8VN2 - chains A and B of the 4 polymer chains in the assembly; structure by X-ray diffraction, 1.63 A resolution.

Chain A:
Name: Intron-encoded endonuclease I-PpoI
Organism: Physarum polycephalum
Notes: EC 3.1.-.-
UniProtKB: Q94702 (PPO1_PHYPO); residue numbers follow UniProt; this construct covers 2-163
Amino-acid sequence (162 residues; each row starts with the number of its first residue):
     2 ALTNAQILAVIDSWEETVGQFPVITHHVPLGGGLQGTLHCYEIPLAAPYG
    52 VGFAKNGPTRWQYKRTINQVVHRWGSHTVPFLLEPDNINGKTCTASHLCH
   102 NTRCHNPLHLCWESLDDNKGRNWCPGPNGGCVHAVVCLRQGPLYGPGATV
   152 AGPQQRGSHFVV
Bound ions: Zn2+ site 1: Cys41, Cys100, Cys105, His110; Mg2+: Asn119 (shared with 2 residues of chain D); Na+: Asn119 (shared with 2 residues of chain D); Zn2+ site 2: Cys125, Cys132, His134, Cys138
From the paper describing this entry:
  - mutagenesis - H78A/H98A, H98A: decreased catalytic activity
  - mutagenesis - H78A: unchanged catalytic activity
  - catalytic residues: His78, His98
  - mutagenesis - H98A: abolished binding to metal ion

Chain B:
Name: Intron-encoded endonuclease I-PpoI
Organism: Physarum polycephalum
Notes: EC 3.1.-.-
UniProtKB: Q94702 (PPO1_PHYPO); residues 202-363 here correspond to UniProt positions 2-163 (UniProt number = residue number - 200)
Amino-acid sequence (162 residues; numbered 202 to 363; the number before each row is that of its first residue):
   202 ALTNAQILAVIDSWEETVGQFPVITHHVPLGGGLQGTLHCYEIPLAAPYG
   252 VGFAKNGPTRWQYKRTINQVVHRWGSHTVPFLLEPDNINGKTCTASHLCH
   302 NTRCHNPLHLCWESLDDNKGRNWCPGPNGGCVHAVVCLRQGPLYGPGATV
   352 AGPQQRGSHFVV
Bound ions: Zn2+ site 1: Cys241, Cys300, Cys305, His310; Mg2+: Asn319 (shared with 2 residues of chain C); Na+: Asn319 (shared with 2 residues of chain C); Zn2+ site 2: Cys325, Cys332, His334, Cys338

Interface between chain A and chain B:
Contacting residue pairs (119; chain A residue first):
  Leu9(A) - Arg357(B)
  Ile12(A) - Arg357(B)
  Asp13(A) - Arg357(B)  salt bridge
  Glu16(A) - Gln356(B)
  Glu16(A) - Arg357(B)  hydrogen bond (side chain-backbone)
  Glu16(A) - Gly358(B)  hydrogen bond (side chain-backbone)
  Glu16(A) - Phe361(B)
  Val19(A) - Phe361(B)  hydrophobic
  Gly20(A) - Phe361(B)
  Leu39(A) - Val363(B)
  His40(A) - Val362(B)
  His40(A) - Val363(B)  hydrogen bond (side chain-backbone)
  Tyr42(A) - His360(B)  hydrogen bond (side chain-backbone)
  Tyr42(A) - Phe361(B)
  Tyr42(A) - Val362(B)
  Phe82(A) - Ala352(B)  hydrophobic
  Phe82(A) - Gly353(B)
  Glu85(A) - Ala352(B)
  Glu85(A) - Gln355(B)
  Pro86(A) - Val351(B)
  Ile89(A) - Ala349(B)
  Ile89(A) - Val351(B)  hydrophobic
  Asn90(A) - Ala349(B)
  Cys94(A) - Val351(B)  hydrophobic
  Leu99(A) - Pro354(B)  hydrophobic
  Asn107(A) - Phe361(B)
  Asn107(A) - Val362(B)  hydrogen bond (side chain-backbone)
  Pro108(A) - Pro354(B)
  Pro108(A) - Gln355(B)  hydrogen bond (backbone-backbone)
  Pro108(A) - Phe361(B)  hydrophobic
  Leu109(A) - Pro354(B)
  Leu109(A) - Gln355(B)
  Leu109(A) - Gln356(B)
  Leu109(A) - Phe361(B)
  Leu109(A) - Val362(B)
  Leu109(A) - Val363(B)
  His110(A) - Val363(B)  hydrogen bond (side chain-backbone)
  Leu111(A) - Gly353(B)
  Leu111(A) - Pro354(B)
  Cys112(A) - Thr350(B)
  Cys112(A) - Ala352(B)
  Trp113(A) - Thr350(B)
  Trp113(A) - Val351(B)  hydrogen bond (backbone-backbone)
  Trp113(A) - Ala352(B)  hydrogen bond (backbone-backbone)
  Glu114(A) - Thr350(B)  hydrogen bond
  Asp117(A) - Trp324(B)  hydrogen bond (backbone-side chain)
  Asp117(A) - Leu344(B)
  Asp118(A) - Gly348(B)
  Asp118(A) - Ala349(B)  hydrogen bond (side chain-backbone)
  Lys120(A) - Trp324(B)
  Gly121(A) - Trp324(B)
  Arg122(A) - Thr350(B)
  Trp124(A) - Asp317(B)  hydrogen bond (side chain-backbone)
  Trp124(A) - Lys320(B)
  Trp124(A) - Gly321(B)
  Trp124(A) - Trp324(B)  hydrophobic
  Val133(A) - Tyr345(B)
  Val133(A) - Gly346(B)
  Val133(A) - Pro347(B)
  His134(A) - Pro347(B)
  Ala135(A) - Pro347(B)  hydrogen bond (backbone-backbone)
  Val136(A) - Thr350(B)
  Val136(A) - Pro354(B)
  Leu144(A) - Asp317(B)
  Tyr145(A) - Val333(B)
  Gly146(A) - Val333(B)
  Pro147(A) - Val333(B)
  Pro147(A) - His334(B)
  Pro147(A) - Ala335(B)  hydrogen bond (backbone-backbone)
  Gly148(A) - Asp318(B)
  Ala149(A) - Asp318(B)  hydrogen bond (backbone-side chain)
  Thr150(A) - Cys312(B)
  Thr150(A) - Trp313(B)
  Thr150(A) - Glu314(B)  hydrogen bond
  Thr150(A) - Asp318(B)
  Thr150(A) - Arg322(B)  hydrogen bond
  Thr150(A) - Val336(B)
  Val151(A) - Glu285(B)
  Val151(A) - Pro286(B)  hydrophobic
  Val151(A) - Ile289(B)  hydrophobic
  Val151(A) - Cys294(B)  hydrophobic
  Val151(A) - Trp313(B)  hydrogen bond (backbone-backbone)
  Ala152(A) - Phe282(B)  hydrophobic
  Ala152(A) - Glu285(B)
  Ala152(A) - Cys312(B)
  Ala152(A) - Trp313(B)  hydrogen bond (backbone-backbone)
  Gly153(A) - Phe282(B)
  Gly153(A) - Leu311(B)
  Pro154(A) - Leu299(B)  hydrophobic
  Pro154(A) - Pro308(B)
  Pro154(A) - Leu309(B)
  Pro154(A) - Leu311(B)
  Pro154(A) - Val336(B)
  Gln155(A) - Pro308(B)  hydrogen bond (backbone-backbone)
  Gln156(A) - Glu216(B)
  Gln156(A) - Leu309(B)
  Arg157(A) - Leu209(B)
  Arg157(A) - Ile212(B)
  Arg157(A) - Asp213(B)  salt bridge
  Arg157(A) - Glu216(B)  hydrogen bond (backbone-side chain)
  Gly158(A) - Glu216(B)  hydrogen bond (backbone-side chain)
  His160(A) - Glu216(B)
  His160(A) - Glu217(B)
  His160(A) - Tyr242(B)  hydrogen bond (backbone-side chain)
  Phe161(A) - Glu216(B)
  Phe161(A) - Val219(B)  hydrophobic
  Phe161(A) - Gly220(B)
  Phe161(A) - Tyr242(B)
  Phe161(A) - Asn307(B)
  Phe161(A) - Pro308(B)
  Phe161(A) - Leu309(B)
  Val162(A) - His240(B)
  Val162(A) - Tyr242(B)  hydrogen bond (backbone-side chain)
  Val162(A) - Asn307(B)  hydrogen bond (backbone-side chain)
  Val162(A) - Leu309(B)
  Val163(A) - Leu239(B)
  Val163(A) - His240(B)  hydrogen bond (backbone-backbone)
  Val163(A) - Leu309(B)  hydrophobic
  Val163(A) - His310(B)  hydrogen bond (backbone-side chain)
Interface residues without a listed pair, chain A (58 interface residues in all): Glu17, Thr38, Pro81, Asn88, Leu139
Interface residues without a listed pair, chain B (54 interface residues in all): Pro281

Summary:
58 residues of chain A and 54 residues of chain B are in contact, with 28 hydrogen bonds and 2 salt bridges.
Polar pairs include Asp13(A)-Arg357(B), Arg157(A)-Asp213(B) and Glu16(A)-Arg357(B). Cys41(A), Cys100(A),
Cys105(A) and His110(A) coordinate Zn2+ site 1. From the paper: catalytic residues His78(A) and His98(A);
H78A/H98A and H98A of chain A reduce catalytic activity.
Both chains are Intron-encoded endonuclease I-PpoI (Physarum polycephalum). Entry 8VN2 (Homing endonuclease
I-PpoI-DNA complex:reaction at pH6.0 (K+ MES) with 500 uM Mg2+ for 320s) was determined by X-ray diffraction
together with 8VMO, 8VMP, 8VMQ, 8VMR, 8VMS, 8VMT and 35 further entries from the same study.
